3UCS - chains A and B of the 4 polymer chains in the assembly; structure by X-ray diffraction, 1.87 A resolution.

# Chain A (and B)
Protein: Chaperone-modulator protein CbpM
Organism: Klebsiella pneumoniae
Notes: chain B of this document is another copy of the same molecule, construct and numbering; everything in this record applies to it too
UniProt: B5Y388 (B5Y388_KLEP3); numbering as in UniProt (aligned over 2-101)
Chain sequence (102 residues; numbered 0 to 101; the number before each row is that of its first residue; numbering starts at 0):
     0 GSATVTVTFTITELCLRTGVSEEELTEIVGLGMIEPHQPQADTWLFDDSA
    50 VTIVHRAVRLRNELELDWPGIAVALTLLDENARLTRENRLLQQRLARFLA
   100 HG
Unresolved in the structure: 0-1, 101 (chain B: 0-1)
Sequence notes: expression tag (0-1); conflict D41 (Glu in B5Y388)

# Chain A / chain B interface
Contacting residue pairs (37; chain A residue first):
  L63(A) with V72(B), hydrophobic
  L65(A) with P68(B); G69(B); V72(B), hydrophobic
  D66(A) with D66(B)
  P68(A) with L65(B)
  G69(A) with L65(B)
  A73(A) with L76(B)
  L76(A) with A73(B); L76(B), hydrophobic; L77(B), hydrophobic; N80(B), hydrogen bond (backbone-side chain)
  L77(A) with L76(B), hydrophobic
  E79(A) with N80(B)
  N80(A) with E79(B); N80(B), hydrogen bond; L83(B)
  L83(A) with N80(B); T84(B); N87(B), hydrogen bond (backbone-side chain)
  T84(A) with L83(B)
  E86(A) with N87(B), hydrogen bond
  N87(A) with E86(B), hydrogen bond; N87(B), hydrogen bond; L90(B)
  L90(A) with N87(B); L90(B), hydrophobic; Q91(B)
  Q91(A) with L90(B)
  R93(A) with L94(B)
  L94(A) with L90(B), hydrophobic; L94(B), hydrophobic; F97(B), hydrophobic
  F97(A) with F97(B); L98(B), hydrophobic; G101(B)
  L98(A) with F97(B), hydrophobic
Interface residues without a listed pair, chain A (21 interface residues in all): V72
Interface residues without a listed pair, chain B (22 interface residues in all): L63, R93

# Summary
Chain A and chain B form an interface of 21 and 22 residues respectively; the contacts include 6 hydrogen
bonds. Among the polar pairs are L76(A)-N80(B), N80(A)-N80(B) and L83(A)-N87(B).
Both chains are Chaperone-modulator protein CbpM (Klebsiella pneumoniae). Entry 3UCS (Crystal structure of the
complex between CBPA J-domain and CBPM) was determined by X-ray diffraction.
